Entry 5VOX (electron microscopy, 6.80 A resolution (low resolution: residue-level contacts below are approximate; hydrogen-bond / salt-bridge calls are withheld)); this record covers chains M and N of the 33 polymer chains in the assembly.

== Chain M ==
Name: V-type proton ATPase subunit D
Source organism: Saccharomyces cerevisiae (strain ATCC 204508 / S288c)
UniProt: P32610 (VATD_YEAST); residues 1-256 here = UniProt positions 1-256
Chain sequence (256 residues; each row starts with the number of its first residue):
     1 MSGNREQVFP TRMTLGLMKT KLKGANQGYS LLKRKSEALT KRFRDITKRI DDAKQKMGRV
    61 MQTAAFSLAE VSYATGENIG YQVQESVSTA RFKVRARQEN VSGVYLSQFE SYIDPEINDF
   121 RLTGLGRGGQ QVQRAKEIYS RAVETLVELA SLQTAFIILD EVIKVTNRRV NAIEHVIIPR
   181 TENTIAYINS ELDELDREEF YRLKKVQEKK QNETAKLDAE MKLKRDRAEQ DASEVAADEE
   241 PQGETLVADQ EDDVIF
Disordered / not traced: 1-7, 218-256

== Chain N ==
Name: V-type proton ATPase subunit F
Source organism: Saccharomyces cerevisiae (strain ATCC 204508 / S288c)
UniProt: P39111 (VATF_YEAST); residues 1-118 here = UniProt positions 1-118
Chain sequence (118 residues; row label = number of the first residue in the row):
     1 MAEKRTLIAV IADEDTTTGL LLAGIGQITP ETQEKNFFVY QEGKTTKEEI TDKFNHFTEE
    61 RDDIAILLIN QHIAENIRAR VDSFTNAFPA ILEIPSKDHP YDPEKDSVLK RVRKLFGE
Disordered / not traced: 1, 117-118

== How chain M and chain N interact ==
Residue-residue contacts (13):
  Gly-58(M) with Pro-95(N)
  Ser-88(M) with Ile-28(N)
  Thr-89(M) with Gly-26(N)
  Ala-90(M) with Gly-24(N)
  Arg-91(M) with Gly-24(N)
  Phe-92(M) with Gly-24(N); Ile-25(N)
  Lys-93(M) with Thr-6(N)
  Val-94(M) with Arg-5(N); Thr-6(N)
  Ala-96(M) with Ala-2(N); Glu-3(N)
  Ser-140(M) with Ala-23(N)
Also at the interface, not in a pair above, chain M (13 interface residues in all): Val-87, Lys-136, Tyr-139
Also at the interface, not in a pair above, chain N (13 interface residues in all): Gly-19, Leu-22, Gln-27

== Summary ==
The chain M/chain N interface involves 13 residues from each chain.
Here chain M is V-type proton ATPase subunit D and chain N is V-type proton ATPase subunit F, both from
Saccharomyces cerevisiae (strain ATCC 204508 / S288c). Entry 5VOX (Yeast V-ATPase in complex with Legionella
pneumophila effector SidK (rotational state 1)) was determined by electron microscopy together with 5VOZ,
5VOY, 5UF5 and 5UFK from the same study.
